7JL2 - chains Y and C of the 8 polymer chains in the assembly; structure by electron microscopy, 4.30 A resolution (low resolution: residue-level contacts below are approximate; hydrogen-bond / salt-bridge calls are withheld).

[Chain Y]
Molecule: 44-nt RNA strand
Sequence (44 nucleotides; each row starts with the number of its first residue):
     1 UCAGUCAGUC AGUCUUCAGU CAGUCAGUCU UCAGUCAGUC AGUC

[Chain C]
Molecule: Interferon-induced helicase C domain-containing protein 1
Source organism: Homo sapiens
Notes: EC 3.6.4.13
UniProtKB: Q9BYX4 (IFIH1_HUMAN); numbering as in UniProt (aligned over 287-1025)
Amino-acid sequence (739 residues; each row starts with the number of its first residue):
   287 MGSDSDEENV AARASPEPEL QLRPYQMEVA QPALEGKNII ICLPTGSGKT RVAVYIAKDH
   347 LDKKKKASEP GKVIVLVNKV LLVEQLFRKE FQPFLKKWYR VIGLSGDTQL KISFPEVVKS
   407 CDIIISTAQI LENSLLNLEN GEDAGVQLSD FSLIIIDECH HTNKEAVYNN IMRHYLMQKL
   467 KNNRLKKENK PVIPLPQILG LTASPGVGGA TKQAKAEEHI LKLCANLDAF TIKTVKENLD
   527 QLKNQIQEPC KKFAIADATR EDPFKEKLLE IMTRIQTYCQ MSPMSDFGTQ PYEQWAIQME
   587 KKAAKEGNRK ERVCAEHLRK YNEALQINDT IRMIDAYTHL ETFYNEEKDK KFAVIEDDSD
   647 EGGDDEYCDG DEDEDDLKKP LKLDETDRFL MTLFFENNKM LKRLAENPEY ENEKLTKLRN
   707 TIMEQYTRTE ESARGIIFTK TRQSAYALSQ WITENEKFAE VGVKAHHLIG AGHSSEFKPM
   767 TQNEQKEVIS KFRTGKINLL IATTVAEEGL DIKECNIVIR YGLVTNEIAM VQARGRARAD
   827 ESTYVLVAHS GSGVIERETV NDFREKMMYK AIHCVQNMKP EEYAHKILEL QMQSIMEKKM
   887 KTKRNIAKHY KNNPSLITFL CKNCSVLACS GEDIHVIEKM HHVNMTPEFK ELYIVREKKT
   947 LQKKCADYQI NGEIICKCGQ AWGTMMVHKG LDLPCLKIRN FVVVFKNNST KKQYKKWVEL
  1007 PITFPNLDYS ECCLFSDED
Unresolved in the structure: 287-304, 425-429, 474-477, 544-545, 643-670, 759, 897, 945-954, 1018-1025
Sequence notes: conflict Arg843 (His in Q9BYX4), Lys944 (Asn in Q9BYX4), Thr946 (Ala in Q9BYX4)
Ion coordination: Zn2+: Cys907, Cys910, Cys962, Cys964
Ligand contacts:
  - ADP (adenosine-5'-diphosphate): Gln307, Arg309, Gln312, Thr331, Gly332, Ser333, Gly334, Lys335, Thr336, Arg337, Asp797, Lys799, Arg824
  - tetrafluoroaluminate (ALF): Thr331, Gly332, Lys335, Glu444, Ala489, Gly795, Gln818, Arg822, Arg824
UniProt features mapped onto this chain:
  - binding site (Zn(2+)): Cys907, Cys910, Cys962, Cys964
  - modified residue (Phosphoserine): Ser289, Ser291, Ser301, Ser645, Ser828
  - natural variant: Arg337 (R337G: In AGS7), Lys365 (K365E: In IMD95), Leu372 (L372F: In AGS7), Asp393 (D393V: In AGS7), Ala452 (A452T: In AGS7), Gly495 (G495R: In AGS7), Arg720 (R720Q: In AGS7), Arg779 (R779C: In AGS7; R779H: In AGS7), Arg822 (R822Q: In SGMRT1), Arg843 (H843R: this construct carries the variant), Lys889 to Asp1025 (deletion: In IMD95)
  - mutagenesis: Lys335 (K335A: Loss of dsRNA-induced ATPase activity. No effect on RNA binding. Changed MDA-5 signaling pathway), Asp443 to His446 (Loss of dsRNA-induced ATPase activity. No effect on RNA binding. Changed MDA-5 signaling pathway), Glu444 (E444A: No acceleration of DNA degradation, no binding to ATP, and no helicase activity), Thr488 to Ser490 (Loss of dsRNA-induced ATPase activity. No effect on RNA binding. Changed MDA-5 signaling pathway), Thr789 to Glu793 (Loss of dsRNA-induced ATPase activity. Loss of MDA-5 signaling pathway), Gln818 to Arg822 (Loss of dsRNA-induced ATPase activity. No effect on MDA-5 signaling pathway), Ser828 (S828A: Promotes multimerization after polyI:C stimulation; greatly enhances signaling; S828D: Inhibits multimerization after polyI:C stimulation), Thr829 (T829A: Moderately increases signaling), Ile841 to Glu842 (Loss of oligomerization), Asp848 to Phe849 (Loss of oligomerization)
Reported in the primary citation:
  - disease-associated variants - G495R: increased signaling (citing earlier work)

[Chain Y / chain C interface]
Pairs across the interface (24; chain Y residue first):
  U1(Y) - Lys894(C)
  C2(Y) - Lys894(C)
  G4(Y) - Lys1001(C)
  C6(Y) - Lys726(C)
  A7(Y) - Lys726(C)
  A7(Y) - Arg728(C)
  A7(Y) - Thr789(C)
  A7(Y) - Thr790(C)
  G8(Y) - Arg728(C)
  G8(Y) - Gly756(C)
  G8(Y) - Thr789(C)
  G8(Y) - Val791(C)
  U9(Y) - Val366(C)
  U9(Y) - Gln415(C)
  C10(Y) - Val366(C)
  C10(Y) - Gly392(C)
  C10(Y) - Gln415(C)
  C10(Y) - Asn419(C)
  A11(Y) - Gly392(C)
  G12(Y) - Glu924(C)
  G12(Y) - His927(C)
  U13(Y) - Glu924(C)
  U13(Y) - Val973(C)
  C14(Y) - Lys975(C)
Other interface residues (no listed pair), chain Y (13 interface residues in all): U15
Other interface residues (no listed pair), chain C (27 interface residues in all): Asn364, Ser391, Thr413, Ile416, Thr727, Gln729, Ile755, Ala757, Met926, Ile956, His974

[Overview]
The interface between chain Y and chain C involves 13 residues on one side and 27 on the other. Bound to chain
C: ADP and tetrafluoroaluminate. Cys907(C), Cys910(C), Cys962(C) and Cys964(C) coordinate Zn2+. UniProt lists
4 Zn2+-binding residues and 24 mutagenesis sites on chain C. The paper reports that G495R of chain C increases
signaling.
Chain Y is a 44-nt RNA strand and chain C is Interferon-induced helicase C domain-containing protein 1 (Homo
sapiens); the structure, Cryo-EM structure of MDA5-dsRNA filament in complex with TRIM65 PSpry domain
(Trimer), was determined by electron microscopy together with 7JL0, 7JL1, 7JL3 and 7JL4 from the same study.
